Entry 8AXK (electron microscopy, 4.05 A resolution (low resolution: residue-level contacts below are approximate; hydrogen-bond / salt-bridge calls are withheld)); this record covers chains D and O of the 85 polymer chains in the assembly.

== Chain D ==
Protein: Surface presentation of antigens protein SpaP
Organism: Shigella flexneri
Reference sequence: P0A1L3 (SPAP_SHIFL); numbering as in UniProt (aligned over 1-216)
Sequence (216 residues; each row starts with the number of its first residue):
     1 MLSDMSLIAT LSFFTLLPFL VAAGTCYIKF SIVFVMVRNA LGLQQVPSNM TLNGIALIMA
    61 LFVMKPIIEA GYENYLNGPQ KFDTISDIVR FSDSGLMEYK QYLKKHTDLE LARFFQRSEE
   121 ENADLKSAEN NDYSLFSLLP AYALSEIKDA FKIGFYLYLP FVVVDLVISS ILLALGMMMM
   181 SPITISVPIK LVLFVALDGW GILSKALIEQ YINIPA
Not modelled in the structure: 72-93, 122-130, 215-216

== Chain O ==
Protein: Protein MxiI
Organism: Shigella flexneri
Reference sequence: P0A225 (MXII_SHIFL); residues 1-97 here = UniProt positions 1-97
Sequence (97 residues; numbered 1 to 97; the number before each row is that of its first residue):
     1 MNYIYPVNQV DIIKASDFQS QEISSLEDVV SAKYSDIKMD TDIQVSQIME MVSNPESLNP
    61 ESLAKLQTTL SNYSIGVSLA GTLARKTVSA VETLLKS
Not modelled in the structure: 1-2

== Chain D / chain O interface ==
Contacting residue pairs (21):
  D4(D) with T41(O)
  M5(D) with I37(O); T41(O)
  S6(D) with K38(O)
  I8(D) with G81(O); A84(O)
  S12(D) with V88(O)
  T15(D) with V88(O)
  L16(D) with V91(O)
  F19(D) with E92(O); L95(O); K96(O)
  K100(D) with E27(O)
  E119(D) with S24(O); L26(O)
  E120(D) with S24(O); S25(O)
  S134(D) with S25(O); E27(O)
  L135(D) with E27(O)
  F136(D) with L26(O)
Interface residues without a listed pair, chain D (18 interface residues in all): A9, L96, Q116, Y133
Interface residues without a listed pair, chain O (19 interface residues in all): Y34, D42, Y73, V77, A80

== In short ==
Chain D and chain O form an interface of 18 and 19 residues respectively.
Here chain D is Surface presentation of antigens protein SpaP and chain O is Protein MxiI, both from Shigella
flexneri. Entry 8AXK (Type 3 secretion system export apparatus core, inner rod and needle of Shigella
flexneri) was determined by electron microscopy together with 8AXL and 8AXN from the same study.
